PDB entry 4JNG | X-ray diffraction, 2.12 A resolution | chains A and D of the 5 polymer chains in the assembly

Chain A (and D):
Molecule: Nucleocapsid protein
Source organism: Schmallenberg virus
Notes: chain D of this document is another copy of the same molecule, construct and numbering; everything in this record applies to it too
UniProt: H2AM13 (H2AM13_SBV); numbering as in UniProt (aligned over 1-233)
Amino-acid sequence (233 residues; numbered 1 to 233; the number before each row is that of its first residue):
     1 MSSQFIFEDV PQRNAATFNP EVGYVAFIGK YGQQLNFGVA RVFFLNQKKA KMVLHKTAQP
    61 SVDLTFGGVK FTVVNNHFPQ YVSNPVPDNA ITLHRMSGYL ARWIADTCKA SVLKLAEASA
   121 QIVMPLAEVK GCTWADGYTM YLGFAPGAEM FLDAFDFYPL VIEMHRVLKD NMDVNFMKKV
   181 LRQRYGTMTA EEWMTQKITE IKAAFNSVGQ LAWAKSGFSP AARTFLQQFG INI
Not modelled in the structure: 1-3, 230-233 (chain D: 1, 217-220, 229-233)
Swiss-Prot annotation at these positions:
  - binding site (RNA): Q12, A15, A16, K48, K51, H77, R95, R166, K178, K179, R182, R184
  - mutagenesis: R41 (R41G: 98% loss of RNA binding and RNA replication activities; when associted with Q-51), K48 (K48E: 99% loss of RNA binding and RNA replication activities), K51 (K51Q: 98% loss of RNA binding and RNA replication activities; when associted with G-41)
Reported in the primary citation:
  - binding site for the 42-nt RNA strand: Q12, A15, A16, F18, N19, K48, K51, H77, R95, L126, R166, F176, K178, K179, R182, R184
  - self-association interface (contacts with another copy of this molecule); pairs are residue here / residue on that copy: F7-F66 (pi stacking), V42, V62, L64
  - conformationally variable residues (side-chain flip): F18, N19, P20, R41, L45, K48, K51, H77, V82, R166, F176, K178, K179, R182, R184

Chain A / chain D interface:
Pairs across the interface (38; chain A residue first):
  R41(A) with P11(D); Q12(D), hydrogen bond
  V42(A) with F7(D); D9(D)
  N46(A) with F7(D)
  K49(A) with Q80(D), hydrogen bond (side chain-backbone)
  A50(A) with F7(D), hydrophobic
  M52(A) with P79(D); Q80(D)
  V53(A) with Q4(D); F5(D), hydrophobic; Q80(D)
  K56(A) with Q4(D), hydrogen bond; Q80(D), hydrogen bond
  V62(A) with F5(D), hydrophobic
  D63(A) with F5(D)
  L64(A) with F5(D)
  T65(A) with F5(D), hydrogen bond (backbone-backbone); I6(D); F7(D), hydrogen bond (backbone-backbone)
  F66(A) with F7(D), hydrophobic
  G67(A) with F7(D), hydrogen bond (backbone-backbone); D9(D)
  K215(A) with V174(D); N175(D)
  F218(A) with E191(D); M194(D), hydrophobic
  P220(A) with M194(D)
  R223(A) with L160(D); M164(D), hydrogen bond; M194(D); I198(D); I201(D)
  L226(A) with I198(D), hydrophobic
  Q227(A) with M164(D); L168(D); F205(D)
  Q228(A) with L168(D)
Also at the interface, not in a pair above, chain A (28 interface residues in all): T57, Q59, G68, V123, S216, T224, F229
Also at the interface, not in a pair above, chain D (25 interface residues in all): E8, V167, K178, L181, W193, K202

Summary:
Chain A and chain D form an interface of 28 and 25 residues respectively, with 8 hydrogen bonds. Polar pairs
include R41(A)-Q12(D), K49(A)-Q80(D) and K56(A)-Q4(D). From the paper: a binding site for the 42-nt RNA strand
at Q12(A), A15(A) and A16(A) among others; conformational variability at F18(A), N19(A) and P20(A) among
others.
Both chains are Nucleocapsid protein (Schmallenberg virus). Entry 4JNG (Schmallenberg virus nucleoprotein-RNA
complex) was determined by X-ray diffraction.
